PDB entry 7M71 | electron microscopy, 2.66 A resolution | chains H and L of the 4 polymer chains in the assembly

Chain H:
Name: Antibody 5A6 Fab heavy chain
Organism: Homo sapiens
Notes: antibody fragment or engineered binder
Amino-acid sequence (449 residues; numbered 1 to 449; the number before each row is that of its first residue):
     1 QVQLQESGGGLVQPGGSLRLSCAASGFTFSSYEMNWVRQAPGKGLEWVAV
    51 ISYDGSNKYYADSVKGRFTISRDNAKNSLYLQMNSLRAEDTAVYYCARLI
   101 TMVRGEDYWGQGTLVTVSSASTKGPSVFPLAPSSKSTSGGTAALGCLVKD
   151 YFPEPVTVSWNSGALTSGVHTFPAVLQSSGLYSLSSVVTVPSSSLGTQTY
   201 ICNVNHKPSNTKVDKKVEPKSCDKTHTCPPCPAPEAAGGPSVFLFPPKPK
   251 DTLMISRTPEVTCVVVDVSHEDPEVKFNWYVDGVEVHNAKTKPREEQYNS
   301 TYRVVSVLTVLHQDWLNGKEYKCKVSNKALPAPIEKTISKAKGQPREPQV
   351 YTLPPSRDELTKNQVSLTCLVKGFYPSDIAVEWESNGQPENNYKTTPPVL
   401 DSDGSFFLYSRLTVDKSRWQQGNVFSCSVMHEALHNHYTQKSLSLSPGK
Unresolved in the structure: 1-2, 223-449
Disulfides: Cys22-Cys96, Cys146-Cys202

Chain L:
Name: Antibody 5A6 Fab light chain
Organism: Homo sapiens
Notes: antibody fragment or engineered binder
Amino-acid sequence (214 residues; row label = number of the first residue in the row):
     1 DIQLTQSPSSLSASVGHRVTITCRASQSISSYLNWYQQKPGKAPKLLIYA
    51 ASSLQSGVPSRFSGSGSGTDFTLTISSLQPEDFATYYCQQSYNLPRTFGG
   101 GTKLEVLGTVAAPSVFIFPPSDEQLKSGTASVVCLLNNFYPREAKVQWKV
   151 DNALQSGNSQESVTEQDSKDSTYSLSSTLTLSKADYEKHKVYACEVTHQG
   201 LSSPVTKSFNRGEC
Disulfides: Cys23-Cys88, Cys134-Cys194

Chain H / chain L interface:
Inter-chain disulfides: Cys222(H)-Cys214(L)
Contacting residue pairs (85):
  Glu33(H) with Arg96(L), salt bridge
  Asn35(H) with Arg96(L), hydrogen bond
  Gln39(H) with Gln38(L), hydrogen bond; Tyr87(L), hydrogen bond
  Gly44(H) with Tyr87(L)
  Leu45(H) with Pro44(L), hydrophobic; Tyr87(L), hydrophobic; Phe98(L), hydrophobic
  Trp47(H) with Leu94(L), hydrophobic; Pro95(L), hydrophobic; Arg96(L)
  Val50(H) with Arg96(L)
  Tyr59(H) with Leu94(L), hydrophobic
  Tyr95(H) with Gln38(L); Lys42(L); Ala43(L), hydrophobic
  Leu99(H) with Tyr36(L); Arg96(L)
  Ile100(H) with Asn34(L), hydrogen bond (backbone-side chain); Leu46(L), hydrophobic; Tyr49(L), hydrophobic; Ser91(L)
  Thr101(H) with Tyr32(L); Ala50(L); Ser91(L)
  Met102(H) with Ser31(L); Tyr32(L), hydrophobic; Ala50(L), hydrophobic
  Arg104(H) with Tyr49(L), hydrogen bond; Leu54(L), hydrogen bond (side chain-backbone); Ser56(L)
  Gly105(H) with Gln55(L), hydrogen bond (backbone-side chain)
  Glu106(H) with Gln55(L); Ser56(L), hydrogen bond
  Asp107(H) with Leu46(L); Gln55(L), hydrogen bond
  Trp109(H) with Tyr36(L); Pro44(L)
  Gly110(H) with Ala43(L)
  Val127(H) with Lys126(L), hydrogen bond (backbone-side chain)
  Phe128(H) with Glu123(L); Gln124(L); Lys126(L); Ser127(L)
  Pro129(H) with Ser121(L), hydrogen bond (backbone-side chain); Glu123(L); Gln124(L)
  Leu130(H) with Phe118(L), hydrophobic; Ser121(L); Val133(L), hydrophobic
  Ala131(H) with Phe118(L); Ser121(L)
  Pro132(H) with Phe118(L), hydrophobic
  Lys135(H) with Pro119(L); Phe209(L), hydrogen bond (side chain-backbone); Cys214(L)
  Ser136(H) with Phe116(L); Ile117(L), hydrogen bond (side chain-backbone); Phe118(L); Pro119(L)
  Ala143(H) with Phe116(L), hydrophobic; Phe118(L)
  Leu147(H) with Gln124(L); Ser131(L)
  Lys149(H) with Ser131(L)
  His170(H) with Asn137(L), hydrogen bond; Asn138(L), hydrogen bond; Thr164(L); Ser174(L), hydrogen bond
  Phe172(H) with Leu135(L), hydrophobic; Ser162(L); Thr164(L); Ser174(L); Leu175(L); Ser176(L)
  Pro173(H) with Ser162(L); Val163(L)
  Val175(H) with Gln160(L); Ser162(L)
  Ser183(H) with Gln160(L)
  Ser185(H) with Ser176(L)
  Val187(H) with Leu135(L), hydrophobic
  Lys215(H) with Glu123(L), salt bridge
  Cys222(H) with Asp122(L); Cys214(L), disulfide
Other interface residues (no listed pair), chain H (47 interface residues in all): Val37, Lys43, Glu46, Val103, Thr171, Gln177, Thr189, Ser221
Other interface residues (no listed pair), chain L (49 interface residues in all): Gln89, Glu161, Thr180, Ser208, Asn210

Summary:
The interface between chain H and chain L involves 47 residues on one side and 49 on the other; the contacts
include 1 disulfide bond, 16 hydrogen bonds and 2 salt bridges. Among the polar pairs are Glu33(H)-Arg96(L),
Lys215(H)-Glu123(L) and Asn35(H)-Arg96(L).
Here chain H is Antibody 5A6 Fab heavy chain and chain L is Antibody 5A6 Fab light chain, both from Homo
sapiens. Entry 7M71 (SARS-CoV-2 Spike:5A6 Fab complex I focused refinement) was determined by electron
microscopy (same publication as 7KQB).
